6LER - chains A and J of the 10 polymer chains in the assembly; structure by X-ray diffraction, 3.00 A resolution.

# Chain A
Name: Histone H3.1
From: Homo sapiens
UniProt: P68431 (H31_HUMAN); residues 0-135 here correspond to UniProt positions 1-136 (UniProt number = residue number + 1)
Amino-acid sequence (136 residues; row label = number of the first residue in the row; numbering starts at 0):
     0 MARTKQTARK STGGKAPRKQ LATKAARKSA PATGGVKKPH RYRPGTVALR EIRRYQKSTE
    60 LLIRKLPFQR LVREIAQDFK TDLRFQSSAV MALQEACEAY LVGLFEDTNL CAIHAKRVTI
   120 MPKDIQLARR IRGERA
Unresolved in the structure: 0-37
UniProt features mapped onto this chain:
  - modified residue: Arg2 (Asymmetric dimethylarginine), Thr3 (Phosphothreonine), Lys4 (Allysine), Gln5 (5-glutamyl dopamine), Thr6 (Phosphothreonine), Arg8 (Citrulline), Lys9 (N6,N6,N6-trimethyllysine), Ser10 (ADP-ribosylserine), Thr11 (Phosphothreonine), Lys14 (N6-(2-hydroxyisobutyryl)lysine), Arg17 (Asymmetric dimethylarginine), Lys18 (N6-(2-hydroxyisobutyryl)lysine), Lys23 (N6-(2-hydroxyisobutyryl)lysine), Arg26 (Citrulline), Lys27 (N6,N6,N6-trimethyllysine), Ser28 (ADP-ribosylserine), Lys36 (N6,N6,N6-trimethyllysine), Lys37 (N6-methyllysine), Tyr41 (Phosphotyrosine), Lys56 (N6,N6,N6-trimethyllysine) and 8 more in UniProt
  - lipidation: Lys18 (N6-decanoyllysine)

# Chain J
Molecule: 169-nt DNA strand
From: other sequences
Sequence (169 nucleotides; numbered -82 to 86; the number before each row is that of its first residue; numbers below 1 keep their minus sign (DC-82 is residue -82)):
   -82 CGTTTTTTTT TTGCATGTGC CGGTCTCACA CGTGCCTGGA GACTAGTAAG CGCTTCTAGT
   -22 GGCGGTTAAA ACGCGGTAGA CAGCGCGTAC GTGCGTTTAA GCGGTGCTAG AGCTGTCTAC
    38 GACCAATTGA GCGGCCTCGG CACCGGGATG CTGTTTTTTT TTTGGGTAC
Ion coordination: K+: DT-26 (shared with 1 residue of chain I); Ca2+ near DG29 (its only coordinating residue here)

# How chain A and chain J interact
Pairs across the interface - 27 pairs, chain A then chain J:
  His39(A) with DA-68(J), phosphate contact; DT-67(J), salt bridge to the phosphate
  Arg40(A) with DG8(J), base contact; DT9(J), hydrogen bond to the base; DG10(J), hydrogen bond to the sugar
  Tyr41(A) with DT-67(J), hydrogen bond to the sugar; DT9(J), sugar contact; DG10(J), hydrogen bond to the phosphate
  Pro43(A) with DG8(J), phosphate contact
  Gly44(A) with DG8(J), hydrogen bond to the phosphate; DT9(J), hydrogen bond to the phosphate
  Thr45(A) with DT9(J), hydrogen bond to the phosphate
  Val46(A) with DT9(J), hydrogen bond to the phosphate; DG10(J), phosphate contact
  Ala47(A) with DT9(J), hydrogen bond to the phosphate
  Arg49(A) with DG-66(J), hydrogen bond to the phosphate; DT-65(J), salt bridge to the phosphate
  Lys56(A) with DG-64(J), salt bridge to the phosphate
  Arg63(A) with DA17(J), sugar contact; DG18(J), phosphate contact
  Lys64(A) with DG18(J), hydrogen bond to the phosphate
  Leu65(A) with DA17(J), phosphate contact; DG18(J), hydrogen bond to the phosphate
  Pro66(A) with DA17(J), phosphate contact
  Arg69(A) with DA17(J), salt bridge to the phosphate
  Arg83(A) with DA26(J), sugar contact; DG27(J), salt bridge to the phosphate
Other interface residues (no listed pair), chain A (19 interface residues in all): Arg42, Glu50, Asp81

# In short
The interface between chain A and chain J involves 19 residues on one side and 12 on the other, with 12
hydrogen bonds and 5 salt bridges. Among the polar pairs are Arg40(A)-DT9(J), Arg40(A)-DG10(J) and
Tyr41(A)-DT-67(J).
Here chain A is Histone H3.1 (Homo sapiens) and chain J is a 169-nt DNA strand (other sequences). Entry 6LER
(169 bp nucleosome harboring non-identical cohesive DNA termini) was determined by X-ray diffraction,
deposited together with 7COW, 6L9Z, 6LA2 and 6LAB.
